7F2P - chains 1 and a of the 18 polymer chains in the assembly; structure by electron microscopy, 3.00 A resolution.

# Chain 1
Name: Cement protein gp16
Organism: Helicobacter phage KHP40
Reference sequence: I7GUT5 (I7GUT5_9CAUD); residues 1-124 here = UniProt positions 1-124
Sequence (124 residues; numbered 1 to 124; the number before each row is that of its first residue):
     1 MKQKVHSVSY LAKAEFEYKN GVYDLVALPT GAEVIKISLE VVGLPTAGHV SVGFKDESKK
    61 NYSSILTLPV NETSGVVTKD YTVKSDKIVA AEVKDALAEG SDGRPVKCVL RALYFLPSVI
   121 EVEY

# Chain a
Name: KHP40 mcp
Organism: Helicobacter phage KHP40
Reference sequence: I7HFY0 (I7HFY0_9CAUD); residue numbers follow UniProt; this construct covers 1-386
Sequence (386 residues; numbered 1 to 386; the number before each row is that of its first residue):
     1 MLEKLNNINF NNISNNPNLG IEVGREIQNA SWVKSPFFSI TGTGADRGVR LFSVASQQPF
    61 RPRIKAQLTG SGVSGNTDFE ANYDNLEILS QTIYPDAFGN SLRSKIKAYS ELERIDFIKE
   121 SVDSLTTWMN EERDKRIVAS LTNDFTNYLY NAAMNVATIR KAIFHARNGL KADNSKAFPI
   181 KPIRATMQSV GNVVVQNTSY IILLDSYQAN QLKADSEFKE LRKLYAFAGE DKGMLYSGLL
   241 GVIDNCPVID AGVWNKLNVG MPNSSISDSD FTRYLNKANV SNIVTPMQLK EKLNQEKLNQ
   301 EKLNQEKLKN KDISIGCLIG ASAVLLAGSK ETRFYIDETV DAGRKSLVGV DCLLGVSKAR
   361 YQSTDGVVTP YDNQDYAVIG LVSNME
Disordered / not traced: 1-5, 297-310

# How chain 1 and chain a interact
Pairs across the interface (8; chain 1 residue first):
  Glu-121(1) / Asn-76(a)  hydrogen bond (backbone-side chain)
  Val-122(1) / Thr-77(a)
  Glu-123(1) / Ser-74(a)  hydrogen bond (backbone-side chain)
  Glu-123(1) / Gly-75(a)
  Glu-123(1) / Asn-76(a)  hydrogen bond (side chain-backbone)
  Glu-123(1) / Thr-77(a)  hydrogen bond (backbone-side chain)
  Tyr-124(1) / Ser-74(a)
  Tyr-124(1) / Thr-77(a)

# Overview
Chain 1 and chain a each contribute 4 residues to their interface, with 4 hydrogen bonds. Polar pairs include
Glu-121(1)/Asn-76(a), Glu-123(1)/Ser-74(a) and Glu-123(1)/Asn-76(a).
Here chain 1 is Cement protein gp16 and chain a is KHP40 mcp, both from Helicobacter phage KHP40. Entry 7F2P
(The head structure of Helicobacter pylori bacteriophage KHP40) was determined by electron microscopy (same
publication as 7DN2 and 7DOU).
